PDB entry 6SH8 | electron microscopy, 3.14 A resolution | chains I and U of the 39 polymer chains in the assembly

== Chain I ==
Molecule: CRISPR-associated RAMP protein, Cmr6 family
From: Sulfolobus islandicus REY15A
UniProtKB: F0NDX3 (F0NDX3_SULIR); residues 1-283 here = UniProt positions 1-283
Sequence (296 residues; numbered 1 to 296; the number before each row is that of its first residue):
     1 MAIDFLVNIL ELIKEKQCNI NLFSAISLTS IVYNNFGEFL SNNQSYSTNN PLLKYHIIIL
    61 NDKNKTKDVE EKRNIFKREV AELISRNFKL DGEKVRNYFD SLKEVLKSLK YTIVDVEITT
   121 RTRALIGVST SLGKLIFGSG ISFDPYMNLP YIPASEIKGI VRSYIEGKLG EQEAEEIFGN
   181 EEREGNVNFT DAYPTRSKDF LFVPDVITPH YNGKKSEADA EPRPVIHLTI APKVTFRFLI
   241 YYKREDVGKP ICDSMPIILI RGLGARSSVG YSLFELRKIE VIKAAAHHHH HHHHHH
Unresolved in the structure: 1, 286-296
Differences from the reference sequence: expression tag (284-296)

== Chain U ==
Molecule: Cognate target RNA
Sequence (46 nucleotides; row label = number of the first residue in the row):
     1 UGUUAAGUCU GGUUUCCCUC CAGGGUAUCU AAGCUUUGAA AAAAAA
Unresolved in the structure: 1, 30-35, 40-46

== Interface between chain I and chain U ==
Pairs across the interface (17):
  Lys67(I) with C9(U), salt bridge to the phosphate
  Glu71(I) with G11(U), base contact
  Asn74(I) with G11(U), hydrogen bond to the sugar
  Lys77(I) with G12(U), salt bridge to the phosphate
  Arg78(I) with G11(U), base contact
  Pro209(I) with G12(U), base contact
  Glu221(I) with C9(U), sugar contact; U10(U), sugar contact
  Pro222(I) with U10(U), hydrogen bond to the sugar
  Arg223(I) with U10(U), sugar contact; G11(U), sugar contact; G12(U), hydrogen bond to the base; U13(U), hydrogen bond to the sugar
  Pro224(I) with U10(U), base contact; G11(U), sugar contact
  Val225(I) with G12(U), sugar contact
  Arg266(I) with G12(U), base contact
Also at the interface, not in a pair above, chain I (17 interface residues in all): Tyr33, Gly138, Glu181, Asn212, Ile226
Also at the interface, not in a pair above, chain U (6 interface residues in all): C20

== In short ==
Chain I and chain U form an interface of 17 and 6 residues respectively; the contacts include 4 hydrogen bonds
and 2 salt bridges. Polar contacts include Arg223(I)-G12(U), Asn74(I)-G11(U) and Pro222(I)-U10(U).
Chain I is CRISPR-associated RAMP protein, Cmr6 family (Sulfolobus islandicus REY15A) and chain U is Cognate
target RNA; the structure, Cryo-EM structure of the Type III-B Cmr-beta bound to cognate target RNA and
AMPPnP, state 2 ..., was determined by electron microscopy (same publication as 6S6B, 6S8B, 6S8E, 6S91, 6SHB
and 6SIC).
